Entry 6BEM (X-ray diffraction, 1.88 A resolution); this record covers chains T and A of the 4 polymer chains in the assembly.

[Chain T]
Molecule: Template strand
Sequence (16 nucleotides; numbered 1 to 16; the number before each row is that of its first residue):
     1 CCGACGTCGC ATCAGC

[Chain A]
Molecule: DNA polymerase beta
Organism: Homo sapiens
Notes: EC 2.7.7.7, 4.2.99.-
UniProt: P06746 (DPOLB_HUMAN); numbering as in UniProt (aligned over 1-335)
Sequence (335 residues; row label = number of the first residue in the row):
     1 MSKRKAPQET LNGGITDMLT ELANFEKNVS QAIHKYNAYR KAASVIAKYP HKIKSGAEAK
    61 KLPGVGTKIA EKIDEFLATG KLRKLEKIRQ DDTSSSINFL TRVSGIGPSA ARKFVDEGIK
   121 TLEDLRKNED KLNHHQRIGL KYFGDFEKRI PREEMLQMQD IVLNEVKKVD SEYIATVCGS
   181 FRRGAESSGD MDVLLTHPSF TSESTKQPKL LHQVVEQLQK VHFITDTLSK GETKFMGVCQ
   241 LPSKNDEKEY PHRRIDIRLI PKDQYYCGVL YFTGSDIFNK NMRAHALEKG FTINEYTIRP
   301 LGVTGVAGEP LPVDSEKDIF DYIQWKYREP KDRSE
Unresolved in the structure: 1-9
Bound ions: Na+ site 1: Lys-60, Leu-62, Val-65 (shared with 1 residue of chain D); Na+ site 2: Thr-101, Val-103, Ile-106 (shared with 1 residue of chain P); Mg2+: Asp-190, Asp-192 (together with DJJ); Na+ site 3: Asp-190, Asp-192, Asp-256 (together with DJJ)
Ligand contacts:
  - 2'-deoxycytidine-5'-monophosphate (DC): Ile-174, Ala-175, Thr-176, Leu-194, Thr-196, Lys-262, Tyr-265, Tyr-266
  - DJJ (5'-O-[(R)-{[(R)-[(S)-chloro(phosphono)methyl](hydroxy)phosphoryl]oxy}(hydroxy)phosphoryl]-2'-deoxycytidine): Arg-149, Gly-179, Ser-180, Arg-183, Ser-188, Gly-189, Asp-190, Asp-192, Tyr-271, Phe-272, Thr-273, Gly-274, Ser-275, Asp-276, Asn-279
Swiss-Prot annotation at these positions:
  - region: Arg-183 to Asp-192 (DNA-binding)
  - active site: Lys-72 (Nucleophile)
  - binding site (K(+)): Lys-60, Leu-62, Val-65, Thr-101, Val-103, Ile-106
  - binding site (Na(+)): Lys-60, Leu-62, Val-65, Thr-101, Val-103, Ile-106
  - binding site (dATP): Arg-149, Ser-180, Arg-183, Gly-189, Asp-190
  - binding site (dCTP): Arg-149, Ser-180, Arg-183, Gly-189, Asp-190
  - binding site (dGTP): Arg-149, Ser-180, Arg-183, Gly-189, Asp-190, Asp-192
  - binding site (dTTP): Arg-149, Ser-180, Arg-183, Gly-189, Asp-190
  - binding site (Mg(2+)): Asp-190, Asp-192, Asp-256
  - modified residue: Lys-72 (N6-acetyllysine), Arg-83 (Omega-N-methylarginine), Arg-152 (Omega-N-methylarginine)
  - cross-link (Glycyl lysine isopeptide (Lys-Gly)): Lys-41 (interchain with G-Cter in ubiquitin), Lys-61 (interchain with G-Cter in ubiquitin), Lys-81 (interchain with G-Cter in ubiquitin)
  - natural variant: Leu-22 (L22P: Found in a gastric cancer sample; uncertain significance), Tyr-39 (Y39C: Found in a gastric cancer sample; uncertain significance), Gly-118 (G118V: Decreased DNA-directed DNA polymerase activity), Arg-137 (R137Q: Decreased function in base-excision repair), Arg-149 (R149I: Decreased DNA-directed DNA polymerase activity), Asp-160 (D160N: Found in a gastric cancer sample; uncertain significance), Cys-239 (C239R: Found in a gastric cancer sample; uncertain significance), Lys-289 (K289M: Found in a colon cancer sample; uncertain significance), Asn-294 (N294D: Found in a gastric cancer sample; uncertain significance), Glu-295 (E295K: Found in a gastric cancer sample; uncertain significance)
  - mutagenesis: Phe-25 (F25W: No effect on 5'-dRP lyase activity. Decreased ssDNA binding), His-34 (H34G: Decreased 5'-dRP lyase activity. Decreased ssDNA binding), Lys-35 (K35A: Decreased 5'-dRP lyase activity. Decreased ssDNA binding. Loss of 5'-dRP lyase activity; when associated with A-68 and A-72. Decreased ssDNA binding; when associated with A-68 and A-72 ...), Tyr-39 (Y39F: No effect on 5'-dRP lyase activity; Y39Q: Abolishes DNA polymerase and 5'-dRP lyase activity), Lys-41 (K41R: Abolishes ubiquitination; when associated with R-61 and R-81), Lys-60 (K60A: Decreased 5'-dRP lyase activity. Decreased ssDNA binding), Lys-61 (K61R: Abolishes ubiquitination; when associated with R-41 and R-81), Lys-68 (K68A: No effect on 5'-dRP lyase activity. Decreased ssDNA binding. Loss of 5'-dRP lyase activity; when associated with A-35 and A-72. Decreased ssDNA binding; when associated with A-35 and A-72 ...), Glu-71 (E71Q: No effect on 5'-dRP lyase activity. No effect on structure shown by circular dichroism. No effect on ssDNA binding), Lys-72 (K72A: Severely reduced 5'-dRP lyase activity. Does not affect ssDNA binding. Loss of 5'-dRP lyase activity; when associated with A-35 and A-68. Decreased ssDNA binding ...), Glu-75 (E75A: Slightly decreased 5'-dRP lyase activity. Decreased ssDNA binding. No effect on structure shown by circular dichroism), Lys-81 (K81R: Abolishes ubiquitination; when associated with R-41 and R-61), 5 further mutagenesis entries in UniProt
What the authors report for this chain:
  - binding site for DJJ: Arg-149

[Chain T / chain A interface]
Pairs across the interface - 27 pairs, chain T then chain A:
  DC5(T) with His-34(A), stacking on the base
  DG6(T) with Asn-279(A), base contact; Lys-280(A), hydrogen bond to the base; Arg-283(A), hydrogen bond to the base; Ala-284(A), sugar contact; Leu-287(A), phosphate contact
  DT7(T) with Arg-283(A), hydrogen bond to the sugar; Leu-287(A), phosphate contact; Thr-292(A), hydrogen bond to the phosphate; Ile-293(A), sugar contact; Asn-294(A), phosphate contact
  DC8(T) with Asn-294(A), hydrogen bond to the phosphate; Glu-295(A), sugar contact; Arg-299(A), salt bridge to the phosphate
  DG9(T) with Thr-233(A), hydrogen bond to the phosphate; Lys-234(A), sugar contact; Arg-258(A), sugar contact; Tyr-296(A), hydrogen bond to the phosphate
  DC10(T) with Ser-229(A), phosphate contact; Lys-230(A), hydrogen bond to the phosphate; Gly-231(A), phosphate contact; Glu-232(A), hydrogen bond to the phosphate; Thr-233(A), hydrogen bond to the phosphate; Lys-234(A), hydrogen bond to the phosphate
  DA11(T) with Ser-229(A), sugar contact; Lys-230(A), hydrogen bond to the phosphate
  DT12(T) with Asn-133(A), phosphate contact
Also at the interface, not in a pair above, chain A (22 interface residues in all): Asn-37, Tyr-271

[Summary]
8 residues of chain T and 22 residues of chain A are in contact; the contacts include 12 hydrogen bonds, 1
salt bridge and 1 aromatic stacking contact. Polar contacts include DG6(T)/Lys-280(A), DG6(T)/Arg-283(A) and
DT7(T)/Arg-283(A). Chain A binds compound DJJ and 2'-deoxycytidine-5'-monophosphate. The paper reports a
binding site for DJJ at Arg-149(A).
Chain T is Template strand and chain A is DNA polymerase beta (Homo sapiens); the structure, Ternary complex
crystal structure of DNA polymerase Beta with S-isomer of beta-gamma-CHCL-dCTP, was determined by X-ray
diffraction, deposited together with 6BEL, 6CR3, 6CR4, 6CR5, 6CR6, 6CR7 and 20 further entries.
